PDB entry 9CQD | X-ray diffraction, 3.10 A resolution | chains M and X of the 3 polymer chains in the assembly

Chain M:
Name: Mature secreted glycoprotein G
From: Respiratory syncytial virus A2
Reference sequence: P03423 (GLYC_HRSVA); residues 157-197 here = UniProt positions 157-197
Sequence (49 residues; each row starts with the number of its first residue):
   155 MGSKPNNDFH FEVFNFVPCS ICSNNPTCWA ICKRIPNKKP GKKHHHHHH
Not modelled in the structure: 155-162, 190-203
Disulfide bonds: Cys-173/Cys-186, Cys-176/Cys-182
Construct notes: initiating methionine (155); expression tag (156, 198-203)
UniProt features mapped onto this chain:
  - region: Lys-187 to Lys-197 (Binding to host heparan sulfate)

Chain X:
Name: Fab 2B11 Heavy Chain
From: Homo sapiens
Notes: antibody fragment or engineered binder
Sequence (261 residues; each row starts with the number of its first residue):
     1 QVQLVQSGAE VKKPGSSVKV PCKASGGTFS TYPISWVRQA PGQGLEWMGR IIPDPPMANI
    61 AQKFQGRVSF SADKSTTIVY MELSSLRSED TAVYFCAREI LQSPPFAVDV WGQGTMVAVS
   121 SASTKGPSVF PLAPSSKSTS GGTAALGCLV KDYFPEPVTV SWNSGALTSG VHTFPAVLQS
   181 SGLYSLSSVV TVPSSSLGTQ TYICNVNHKP SNTKVDKKVE PKSCASLVPR GSGWSHPQFE
   241 KGGGSGGGSG GGSWSHPQFE K
Not modelled in the structure: 140-141, 222-261
Disulfide bonds: Cys-22/Cys-96, Cys-148/Cys-204

Interface between chain M and chain X:
Pairs across the interface (36; chain M residue first):
  Phe-163(M) / Pro-56(X)  hydrophobic
  Phe-163(M) / Ser-71(X)
  Phe-163(M) / Ala-72(X)  hydrogen bond (backbone-backbone)
  Phe-163(M) / Lys-74(X)
  His-164(M) / Ser-71(X)  hydrogen bond
  Phe-165(M) / Ile-51(X)  hydrophobic
  Phe-165(M) / Ile-52(X)
  Phe-165(M) / Pro-56(X)  hydrophobic
  Phe-165(M) / Met-57(X)
  Phe-165(M) / Ala-58(X)  hydrophobic
  Phe-165(M) / Phe-70(X)  hydrogen bond (backbone-backbone)
  Phe-165(M) / Ala-72(X)  hydrophobic
  Phe-165(M) / Lys-74(X)
  Glu-166(M) / Met-57(X)
  Glu-166(M) / Ala-58(X)  hydrogen bond (backbone-backbone)
  Val-167(M) / Ala-58(X)
  Val-167(M) / Ile-60(X)  hydrophobic
  Phe-168(M) / Met-57(X)  hydrophobic
  Phe-168(M) / Ala-58(X)
  Asn-169(M) / Asn-59(X)
  Asn-169(M) / Gln-62(X)
  Asn-169(M) / Gln-65(X)  hydrogen bond
  Phe-170(M) / Met-57(X)
  Phe-170(M) / Asn-59(X)  hydrogen bond (backbone-side chain)
  Pro-172(M) / Pro-55(X)  hydrophobic
  Pro-172(M) / Met-57(X)
  Ile-175(M) / Ile-52(X)  hydrophobic
  Ile-175(M) / Pro-55(X)  hydrophobic
  Ile-175(M) / Leu-101(X)
  Ile-175(M) / Gln-102(X)  hydrogen bond (backbone-side chain)
  Ser-177(M) / Gln-102(X)
  Ser-177(M) / Ser-103(X)  hydrogen bond (backbone-backbone)
  Asn-178(M) / Phe-106(X)
  Asn-179(M) / Leu-101(X)
  Asn-179(M) / Phe-106(X)
  Cys-182(M) / Leu-101(X)  hydrophobic
Other interface residues (no listed pair), chain M (16 interface residues in all): Val-171, Cys-176
Other interface residues (no listed pair), chain X (21 interface residues in all): Arg-50, Asp-54, Asp-73
From the paper, about this interface:
  - epitope / paratope residues, chain X: Ala-72(X)

Summary:
Chain M and chain X form an interface of 16 and 21 residues respectively, with 8 hydrogen bonds. Among the
polar pairs are His-164(M)/Ser-71(X), Asn-169(M)/Gln-65(X) and Phe-170(M)/Asn-59(X). The paper reports the
epitope/paratope residue Ala-72(X).
Here chain M is Mature secreted glycoprotein G (Respiratory syncytial virus A2) and chain X is Fab 2B11 Heavy
Chain (Homo sapiens). Entry 9CQD (Antibody 2B11 bound to the central conserved domain of RSV G) was determined
by X-ray diffraction together with 9CQB from the same study.
